5LHZ - chains A and D; structure by X-ray diffraction, 2.51 A resolution.

[Chain A]
Molecule: Serine/threonine-protein kinase PLK4
From: Homo sapiens
Notes: EC 2.7.11.21
Reference sequence: O00444 (PLK4_HUMAN); residues 884-970 here = UniProt positions 884-970
Chain sequence (91 residues; row label = number of the first residue in the row):
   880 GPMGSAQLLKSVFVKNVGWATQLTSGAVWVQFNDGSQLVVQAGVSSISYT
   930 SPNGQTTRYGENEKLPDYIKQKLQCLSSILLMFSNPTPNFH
Unresolved in the structure: 880-885, 964-970
Construct notes: expression tag (880-883)

[Chain D]
Molecule: SCL-interrupting locus protein
From: Homo sapiens
Reference sequence: Q15468 (STIL_HUMAN), isoform Q15468-2; residue numbers follow UniProt; this construct covers 726-750
Chain sequence (28 residues; numbered 723 to 750; the number before each row is that of its first residue):
   723 GGSLTEQDRQLRLLQAQIQRLLEAQSLM
Unresolved in the structure: 723-728
Construct notes: expression tag (723-725)

[Chain A / chain D interface]
Residue-residue contacts - 25 pairs, chain A then chain D:
  Leu888(A) - Gln729(D)
  Gln901(A) - Gln729(D)  hydrogen bond (side chain-backbone)
  Gln901(A) - Leu733(D)
  Leu902(A) - Gln729(D)
  Val907(A) - Leu736(D)  hydrophobic
  Val919(A) - Leu736(D)  hydrophobic
  Gln920(A) - Leu736(D)
  Gln920(A) - Gln739(D)  hydrogen bond (backbone-side chain)
  Ala921(A) - Gln732(D)
  Ala921(A) - Leu736(D)
  Ala921(A) - Gln739(D)
  Val923(A) - Gln739(D)  hydrogen bond (backbone-side chain)
  Glu940(A) - Leu743(D)
  Glu940(A) - Gln747(D)
  Glu942(A) - Gln747(D)  hydrogen bond (backbone-side chain)
  Lys943(A) - Gln747(D)
  Lys943(A) - Met750(D)
  Leu944(A) - Gln747(D)  hydrogen bond (backbone-side chain)
  Leu952(A) - Leu744(D)  hydrophobic
  Gln953(A) - Leu744(D)
  Leu955(A) - Ile740(D)  hydrophobic
  Ser956(A) - Gln741(D)  hydrogen bond
  Leu959(A) - Gln737(D)
  Leu959(A) - Ile740(D)  hydrophobic
  Leu960(A) - Gln737(D)
Also at the interface, not in a pair above, chain A (26 interface residues in all): Thr903, Gly905, Gly922, Ser924, Ile926, Asn941, Lys949, Phe962
Also at the interface, not in a pair above, chain D (13 interface residues in all): Leu735

[Summary]
Chain A and chain D form an interface of 26 and 13 residues respectively, with 6 hydrogen bonds. Polar pairs
include Gln901(A)-Gln729(D), Gln920(A)-Gln739(D) and Val923(A)-Gln739(D).
Here chain A is Serine/threonine-protein kinase PLK4 and chain D is SCL-interrupting locus protein, both from
Homo sapiens. Entry 5LHZ (PB3 Domain of Human PLK4 in Complex with Coiled-Coil Domain of STIL) was determined
by X-ray diffraction (same publication as 5LHW, 5LHX and 5LHY).
